7T74 - chains A and K of the 14 polymer chains in the assembly; structure by electron microscopy, 3.35 A resolution.

# Chain A
Molecule: HIV Envelope ApexGT2 gp120
From: Human immunodeficiency virus 1
Chain sequence (504 residues; row label = number of the first residue in the row; note: 23 numbers in that range are skipped by the numbering (no residue carries them; nothing is unmodelled there); a row labelled like 397A-397L holds insertion residues (397A, then the next letters in order); numbering starts at 0):
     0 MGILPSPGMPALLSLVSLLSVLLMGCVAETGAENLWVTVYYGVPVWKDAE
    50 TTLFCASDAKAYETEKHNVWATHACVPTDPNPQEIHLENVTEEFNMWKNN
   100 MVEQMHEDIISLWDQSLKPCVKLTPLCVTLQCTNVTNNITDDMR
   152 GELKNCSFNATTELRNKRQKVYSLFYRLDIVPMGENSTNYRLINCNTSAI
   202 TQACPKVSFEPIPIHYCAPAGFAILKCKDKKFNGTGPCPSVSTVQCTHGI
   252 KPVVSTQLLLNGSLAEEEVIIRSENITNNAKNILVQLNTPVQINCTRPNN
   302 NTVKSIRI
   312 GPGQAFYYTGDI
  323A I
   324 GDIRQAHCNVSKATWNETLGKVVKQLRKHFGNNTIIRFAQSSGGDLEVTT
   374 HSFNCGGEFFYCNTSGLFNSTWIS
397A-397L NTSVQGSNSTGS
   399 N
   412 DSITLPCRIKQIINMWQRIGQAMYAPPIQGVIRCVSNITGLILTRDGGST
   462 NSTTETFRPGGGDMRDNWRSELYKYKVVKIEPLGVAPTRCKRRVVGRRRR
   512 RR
Unresolved in the structure: 0-32, 58-81, 397A-397L, 458-463, 504-513
Disulfides: Cys119-Cys205, Cys126-Cys196, Cys131-Cys157, Cys218-Cys247, Cys228-Cys239, Cys296-Cys331, Cys378-Cys445, Cys385-Cys418
Covalent attachments: N-acetylglucosamine (NAG) linked to Asn88, Asn133, Asn137, Asn197, Asn234, Asn262, Asn276, Asn295, Asn301, Asn332, Asn339, Asn355, Asn386, Asn392, Asn448; glycan linked to Asn156, Asn160
From the paper describing this entry:
  - post-translational modification sites: Asn156, Asn160
  - mutagenesis - T189A/N195D (K_D_ of 78 nM): increased binding to PCT64 LMCA

# Chain K
Molecule: RM20A3 Fab Heavy Chain
From: Macaca mulatta
Notes: antibody fragment or engineered binder
Chain sequence (125 residues; numbered 1 to 113 plus 12 insertion-coded residues; the number before each row is that of its first residue; a row labelled like 82A-82C holds insertion residues (82A, then the next letters in order)):
     1 EVQLVETGGGLVQPGGSLKLSCRASGYTFSSFAMSWVRQAPGKGLEWVSL
    51 IN
   52A D
    53 RGGLTFYVDSVKGRFTISRDNSKNTLSLQM
82A-82C HSL
    83 RDGDTAVYYCATGGMSSA
100A-100H LQSSKYYF
   101 DFWGQGALVTVSS
Unresolved in the structure: 113
Disulfides: Cys22-Cys92

# Interface between chain A and chain K
Residue-residue contacts - 9 pairs, chain A then chain K:
  Tyr39(A) - Leu100A(K)
  Thr499(A) - Ala100(K)
  Thr499(A) - Leu100A(K)
  Arg500(A) - Ser98(K)
  Arg500(A) - Ala100(K)  hydrogen bond (backbone-backbone)
  Arg500(A) - Gln100B(K)
  Arg500(A) - Ser100D(K)
  Arg500(A) - Tyr100F(K)  hydrogen bond
  Cys501(A) - Ala100(K)  hydrophobic
Other interface residues (no listed pair), chain K (7 interface residues in all): Ser100C

# Summary
4 residues of chain A and 7 residues of chain K are in contact, with 2 hydrogen bonds. Among the polar pairs
are Arg500(A)-Tyr100F(K) and Arg500(A)-Ala100(K). From the paper: T189A/N195D of chain A increase binding to
PCT64 LMCA; modification sites Asn156(A) and Asn160(A).
Chain A is HIV Envelope ApexGT2 gp120 (Human immunodeficiency virus 1) and chain K is RM20A3 Fab Heavy Chain
(Macaca mulatta); the structure, HIV-1 Envelope ApexGT2 in complex with PCT64.35S Fab and RM20A3 Fab, was
determined by electron microscopy (same publication as 7T75 and 7T77).
